PDB entry 5W7G | electron microscopy, 4.50 A resolution (low resolution: residue-level contacts below are approximate; hydrogen-bond / salt-bridge calls are withheld) | chains E and q of the 44 polymer chains in the assembly

Chain E:
Molecule: ORF140
Organism: Acidianus filamentous virus 1
Reference sequence: Q70LC6 (Y140_AFV1Y); residues 1-140 here = UniProt positions 1-140
Chain sequence (140 residues; each row starts with the number of its first residue):
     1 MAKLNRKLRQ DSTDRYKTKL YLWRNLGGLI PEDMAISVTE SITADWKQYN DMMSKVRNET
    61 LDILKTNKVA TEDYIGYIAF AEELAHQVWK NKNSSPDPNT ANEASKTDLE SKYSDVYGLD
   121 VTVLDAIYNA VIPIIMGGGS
Unresolved in the structure: 1-5, 137-140

Chain q:
Molecule: 252-nt DNA strand
Organism: Acidianus filamentous virus 1
Sequence (252 nucleotides; numbered 1 to 252; the number before each row is that of its first residue):
     1 ATATATATAT ATATATATAT ATATATATAT ATATATATAT ATATATATAT ATATATATAT
    61 ATATATATAT ATATATATAT ATATATATAT ATATATATAT ATATATATAT ATATATATAT
   121 ATATATATAT ATATATATAT ATATATATAT ATATATATAT ATATATATAT ATATATATAT
   181 ATATATATAT ATATATATAT ATATATATAT ATATATATAT ATATATATAT ATATATATAT
   241 ATATATATAT AT

How chain E and chain q interact:
Contacting residue pairs - 26 pairs, chain E then chain q:
  Arg15(E) - DT210(q)
  Arg15(E) - DA211(q)
  Tyr16(E) - DA221(q)
  Tyr16(E) - DT222(q)
  Trp23(E) - DA223(q)
  Trp23(E) - DT224(q)
  Arg24(E) - DT222(q)
  Arg24(E) - DA223(q)
  Ser41(E) - DT222(q)
  Ala44(E) - DA221(q)
  Asp45(E) - DT220(q)
  Asp45(E) - DA221(q)
  Gln48(E) - DT220(q)
  Gln48(E) - DA221(q)
  Tyr49(E) - DA219(q)
  Tyr49(E) - DT220(q)
  Ile75(E) - DT216(q)
  Ile75(E) - DA217(q)
  Ala79(E) - DA217(q)
  Ala79(E) - DT218(q)
  Glu82(E) - DA219(q)
  His86(E) - DA219(q)
  His86(E) - DT220(q)
  Tyr113(E) - DT218(q)
  Ile135(E) - DT220(q)
  Ile135(E) - DA221(q)
Also at the interface, not in a pair above, chain E (18 interface residues in all): Leu20, Glu83, Met136

In short:
18 residues of chain E face 11 of chain q across their interface.
Chain E is ORF140 and chain q is a 252-nt DNA strand, both from Acidianus filamentous virus 1; the structure,
An envelope of a filamentous hyperthermophilic virus carries lipids in a horseshoe conformation, was
determined by electron microscopy.
